Entry 3ON0 (X-ray diffraction, 2.87 A resolution); this record covers chains C and D of the 5 polymer chains in the assembly.

Chain C (and D):
Name: Protein traM
Organism: Escherichia coli
Notes: chain D of this document is another copy of the same molecule, construct and numbering; everything in this record applies to it too
UniProt: P33788 (TRAM8_ECOLX); numbering as in UniProt (aligned over 1-127)
Sequence (127 residues; row label = number of the first residue in the row):
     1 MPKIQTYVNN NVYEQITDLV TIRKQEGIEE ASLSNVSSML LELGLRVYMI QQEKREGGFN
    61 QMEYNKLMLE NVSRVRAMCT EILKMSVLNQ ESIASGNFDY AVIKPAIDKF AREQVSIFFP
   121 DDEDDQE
Unresolved in the structure: 1, 120-127 (chain D: 1, 48-58, 120-127)
From the paper describing this entry:
  - binding site for sbmA: Lys3, Gln5, Tyr7, Ser32, Leu33, Ser34
  - specificity-determining residues: Gln5, Glu81 (proposed by the authors, not directly observed)

Chain C / chain D interface:
Residue-residue contacts - 9 pairs, chain C then chain D:
  Glu63(C) with Phe118(D)
  Tyr64(C) with Phe118(D)
  Leu67(C) with Phe118(D), hydrophobic
  Asn71(C) with Gln114(D)
  Gln114(C) with Asn71(D)
  Phe118(C) with Phe59(D), hydrogen bond (backbone-backbone); Glu63(D); Tyr64(D); Leu67(D), hydrophobic
Also at the interface, not in a pair above, chain C (7 interface residues in all): Phe59
Also at the interface, not in a pair above, chain D (9 interface residues in all): Asn60, Phe119

Summary:
7 residues of chain C face 9 of chain D across their interface; the contacts include 1 hydrogen bond. Its one
hydrogen bond, Phe118(C)-Phe59(D), is backbone to backbone. The paper reports a binding site for sbmA at
Lys3(C), Gln5(C) and Tyr7(C) among others; specificity determinants Gln5(C) and Glu81(C).
Chain C and chain D are both Protein traM (Escherichia coli); the structure, Crystal structure of the pED208
TraM-sbmA complex, was determined by X-ray diffraction.
